Entry 5A4E (X-ray diffraction, 2.68 A resolution); this record covers chain A.

# Chain A
Molecule: Dual specificity tyrosine-phosphorylation-regulated kinase 1A
From: Homo sapiens
Notes: EC 2.7.12.1
Reference sequence: Q13627 (DYR1A_HUMAN); residues 126-490 here = UniProt positions 126-490
Amino-acid sequence (368 residues; row label = number of the first residue in the row):
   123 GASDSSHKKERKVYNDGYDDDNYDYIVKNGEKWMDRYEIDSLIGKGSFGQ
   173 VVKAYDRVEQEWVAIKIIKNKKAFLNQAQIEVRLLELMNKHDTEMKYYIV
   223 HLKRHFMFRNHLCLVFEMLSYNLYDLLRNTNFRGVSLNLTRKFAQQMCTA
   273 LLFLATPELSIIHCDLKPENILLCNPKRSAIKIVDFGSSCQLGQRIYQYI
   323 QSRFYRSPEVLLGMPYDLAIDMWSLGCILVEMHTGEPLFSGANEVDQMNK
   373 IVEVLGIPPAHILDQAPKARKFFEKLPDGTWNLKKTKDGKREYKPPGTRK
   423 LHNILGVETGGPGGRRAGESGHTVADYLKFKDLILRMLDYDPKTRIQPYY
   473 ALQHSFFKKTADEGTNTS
Unresolved in the structure: 123-133, 409-413, 481-490
Disulfides: Cys286-Cys312
Modified / non-standard residues: Tyr321 (o-phosphotyrosine; PTR)
Construct notes: expression tag (123-125)
Residues lining bound ligands: 7QQ (N-(5-methoxy-1,3-benzothiazol-2-yl)ethanamide): Ile165, Phe170, Val173, Ala186, Lys188, Val222, Phe238, Glu239, Met240, Leu241, Ser242, Leu294, Val306, Asp307

# Overview
Bound to chain A: compound 7QQ.
Chain A is Dual specificity tyrosine-phosphorylation-regulated kinase 1A (Homo sapiens); the structure, DYRK1A
in complex with methoxy benzothiazole fragment, was determined by X-ray diffraction (same publication as 5A3X,
5A4L, 5A4Q, 5A4T and 5A54).
